9B0X - chains K and L of the 28 polymer chains in the assembly; structure by electron microscopy, 2.60 A resolution.

Chain K:
Protein: ATP synthase subunit b
From: Artemia franciscana
Sequence (265 residues; row label = number of the first residue in the row; numbers below 1 keep their minus sign (Met-56 is residue -56)):
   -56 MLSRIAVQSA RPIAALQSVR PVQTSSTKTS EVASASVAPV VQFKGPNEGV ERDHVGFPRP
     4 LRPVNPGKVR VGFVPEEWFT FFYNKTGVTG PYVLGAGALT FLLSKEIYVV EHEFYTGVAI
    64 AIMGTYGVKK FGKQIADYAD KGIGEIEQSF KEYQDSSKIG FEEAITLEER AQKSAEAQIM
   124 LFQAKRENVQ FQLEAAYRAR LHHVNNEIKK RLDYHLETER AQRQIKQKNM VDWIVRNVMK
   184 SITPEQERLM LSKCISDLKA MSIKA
Unresolved in the structure: -56 to 0

Chain L:
Protein: ATP synthase coupling factor 6, F6
From: Artemia franciscana
Sequence (99 residues; row label = number of the first residue in the row; numbers below 1 keep their minus sign (Met-20 is residue -20)):
   -20 MLAPRISVAL RRSFSTSLPV VQKAVDPIQK LFLDKIKEYD QKSKAAGGKL LEASTEIQRE
    40 LDAELDKLKK MYGGDTADLS KFPSFHFEDP VVDPINMQK
Unresolved in the structure: -20 to 1, 77-78

How chain K and chain L interact:
Pairs across the interface - 46 pairs, chain K then chain L:
  Lys128(K) - Ile74(L)
  Val132(K) - Val71(L)  hydrophobic
  Gln135(K) - Val70(L)
  Gln135(K) - Asp72(L)  hydrogen bond
  Ala139(K) - Pro69(L)  hydrophobic
  Arg143(K) - Phe66(L)
  Val147(K) - Phe64(L)  hydrophobic
  Ile151(K) - Phe61(L)  hydrophobic
  Lys153(K) - Tyr51(L)  hydrogen bond (side chain-backbone)
  Arg154(K) - Leu58(L)
  Arg154(K) - Pro62(L)
  Asp156(K) - Tyr51(L)  hydrogen bond (backbone-side chain)
  Tyr157(K) - Tyr51(L)  hydrophobic
  Tyr157(K) - Leu58(L)  hydrophobic
  His158(K) - Leu58(L)
  His158(K) - Ser59(L)
  Glu160(K) - Leu47(L)
  Glu160(K) - Tyr51(L)
  Thr161(K) - Leu47(L)
  Ile168(K) - Leu29(L)  hydrophobic
  Ile168(K) - Leu40(L)  hydrophobic
  Lys169(K) - Gly27(L)  hydrogen bond (side chain-backbone)
  Lys171(K) - Glu39(L)  salt bridge
  Asn172(K) - Tyr18(L)  hydrogen bond
  Asn172(K) - Leu29(L)
  Asn172(K) - Leu30(L)
  Asn172(K) - Ala32(L)
  Met173(K) - Tyr18(L)
  Asp175(K) - Ile36(L)
  Trp176(K) - Lys14(L)
  Trp176(K) - Glu17(L)
  Trp176(K) - Tyr18(L)  hydrophobic
  Trp176(K) - Lys21(L)
  Trp176(K) - Leu30(L)
  Ile177(K) - Phe11(L)  hydrophobic
  Ile177(K) - Ile15(L)  hydrophobic
  Arg179(K) - Glu31(L)  salt bridge
  Asn180(K) - Lys14(L)
  Asn180(K) - Glu17(L)
  Val181(K) - Lys14(L)
  Ser184(K) - Lys14(L)
  Met193(K) - Pro6(L)  hydrophobic
  Lys196(K) - Ala3(L)
  Lys196(K) - Val4(L)  hydrogen bond (side chain-backbone)
  Lys196(K) - Asp5(L)
  Lys196(K) - Pro6(L)
Other interface residues (no listed pair), chain K (32 interface residues in all): Leu136, Glu150, Ala164, Gln189
Other interface residues (no listed pair), chain L (37 interface residues in all): Ile7, Leu10, Glu43, Gly52, Asp57, Lys60

Summary:
Chain K and chain L form an interface of 32 and 37 residues respectively; the contacts include 6 hydrogen
bonds and 2 salt bridges. Among the polar pairs are Lys171(K)-Glu39(L), Arg179(K)-Glu31(L) and
Gln135(K)-Asp72(L).
Chain K is ATP synthase subunit b and chain L is ATP synthase coupling factor 6, F6, both from Artemia
franciscana; the structure, Artemia franciscana ATP synthase state 2 (composite structure), pH 7.0, was
determined by electron microscopy (same publication as 9B3J and 9BPG).
